PDB entry 7YX3 | electron microscopy, 4.00 A resolution | chains A and B

Chain A (and B):
Molecule: Putative GMC-type oxidoreductase
Source organism: Acanthamoeba polyphaga mimivirus
Notes: chain B of this document is another copy of the same molecule, construct and numbering; everything in this record applies to it too
Reference sequence: A0A8A5IZP6 (A0A8A5IZP6_9VIRU); numbering as in UniProt (aligned over 1-702)
Amino-acid sequence (702 residues; numbered 1 to 702; the number before each row is that of its first residue):
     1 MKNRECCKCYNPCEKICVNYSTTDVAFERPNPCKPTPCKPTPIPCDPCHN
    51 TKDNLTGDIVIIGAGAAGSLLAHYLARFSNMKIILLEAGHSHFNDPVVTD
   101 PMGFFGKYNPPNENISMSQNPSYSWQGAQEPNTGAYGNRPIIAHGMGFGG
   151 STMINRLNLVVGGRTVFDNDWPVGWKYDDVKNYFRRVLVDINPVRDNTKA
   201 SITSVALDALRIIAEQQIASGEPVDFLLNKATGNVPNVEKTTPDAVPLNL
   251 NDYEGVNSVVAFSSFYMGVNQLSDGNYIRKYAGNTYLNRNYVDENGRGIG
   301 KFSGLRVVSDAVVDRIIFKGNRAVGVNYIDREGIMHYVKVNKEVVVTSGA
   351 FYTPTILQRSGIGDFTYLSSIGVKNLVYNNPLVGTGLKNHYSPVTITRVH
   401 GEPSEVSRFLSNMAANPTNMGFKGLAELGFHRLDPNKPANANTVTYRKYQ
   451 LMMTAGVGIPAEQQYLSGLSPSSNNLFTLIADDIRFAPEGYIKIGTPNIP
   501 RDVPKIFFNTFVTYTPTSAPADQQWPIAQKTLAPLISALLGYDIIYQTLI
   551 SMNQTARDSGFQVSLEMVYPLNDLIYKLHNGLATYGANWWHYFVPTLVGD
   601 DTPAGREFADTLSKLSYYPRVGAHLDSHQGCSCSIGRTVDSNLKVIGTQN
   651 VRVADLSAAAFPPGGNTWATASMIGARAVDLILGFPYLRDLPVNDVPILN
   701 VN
Not modelled in the structure: 1-53
Residues lining bound ligands: FAD (flavin-adenine dinucleotide): Ile62, Gly63, Ala64, Gly65, Ala66, Leu86, Glu87, Ala88, Gly89, Phe104, Trp125, Ala143, His144, Gly145, Met146, Gly147, Gly150, Ser151, Thr152, Ile154, Asn155, Arg156, Leu157, Asn158, Ala311, Val312, Val313, Thr347, Ser348, Gly349, Tyr352, Pro500, Ser627, His628, Leu656, Asn666, Thr667, Trp668, Ala671

Interface between chain A and chain B:
Contacting residue pairs (82; chain A residue first):
  Glu113(A) - Tyr491(B)  hydrogen bond
  Glu113(A) - Lys493(B)
  Glu113(A) - Phe507(B)
  Ile115(A) - Glu130(B)
  Gln119(A) - Glu130(B)
  Gln119(A) - Pro131(B)
  Gln119(A) - Arg139(B)
  Asn120(A) - Lys505(B)
  Pro121(A) - Glu130(B)
  Pro121(A) - Arg501(B)  hydrogen bond (backbone-side chain)
  Pro121(A) - Val503(B)
  Pro121(A) - Lys505(B)
  Ser122(A) - Gly495(B)
  Ser122(A) - Lys505(B)
  Ser124(A) - Arg501(B)
  Gln126(A) - Arg139(B)  hydrogen bond
  Gln126(A) - Val503(B)
  Ala128(A) - Ile141(B)  hydrophobic
  Glu130(A) - Ile115(B)
  Glu130(A) - Gln119(B)
  Glu130(A) - Pro121(B)
  Pro131(A) - Gln119(B)
  Tyr136(A) - Ala461(B)
  Tyr136(A) - Tyr465(B)
  Arg139(A) - Gln126(B)  hydrogen bond
  Arg139(A) - Ile141(B)
  Ile141(A) - Ala128(B)  hydrophobic
  Ile141(A) - Arg139(B)
  Met146(A) - Thr496(B)
  Asp310(A) - Asn498(B)  hydrogen bond (backbone-side chain)
  Val312(A) - Ile499(B)  hydrophobic
  Asp314(A) - Ile329(B)
  Arg315(A) - Arg331(B)
  Arg315(A) - Glu332(B)
  Ile329(A) - Asn498(B)  hydrogen bond (backbone-side chain)
  Ile329(A) - Ile499(B)  hydrophobic
  Asp330(A) - Pro497(B)
  Arg331(A) - Gly372(B)
  Arg331(A) - Lys374(B)
  Arg331(A) - Pro497(B)
  Glu332(A) - Arg315(B)  hydrogen bond (backbone-side chain)
  Glu332(A) - Lys374(B)
  Gly333(A) - Asp314(B)
  Gly333(A) - Arg315(B)
  Gly333(A) - Met335(B)
  Met335(A) - Gly333(B)
  Met335(A) - Ile334(B)  hydrophobic
  Met335(A) - Met335(B)
  Gly372(A) - Arg331(B)  hydrogen bond (backbone-side chain)
  Ala461(A) - Tyr136(B)  hydrophobic
  Glu462(A) - Tyr136(B)
  Glu462(A) - Gln463(B)  hydrogen bond
  Glu462(A) - Tyr617(B)  hydrogen bond
  Glu462(A) - Val621(B)
  Gln463(A) - Glu462(B)  hydrogen bond
  Tyr465(A) - Tyr136(B)
  Tyr465(A) - Tyr617(B)  hydrophobic
  Tyr491(A) - Glu113(B)
  Lys493(A) - Glu113(B)  salt bridge
  Gly495(A) - Ser122(B)
  Thr496(A) - Met146(B)
  Pro497(A) - Arg331(B)
  Asn498(A) - Val312(B)
  Asn498(A) - Asp330(B)
  Asn498(A) - Arg331(B)
  Ile499(A) - Pro500(B)
  Arg501(A) - Pro121(B)  hydrogen bond (side chain-backbone)
  Arg501(A) - Ser124(B)
  Arg501(A) - Trp125(B)
  Arg501(A) - Asp502(B)  salt bridge
  Asp502(A) - Arg501(B)  salt bridge
  Asp502(A) - Val503(B)
  Val503(A) - Pro121(B)
  Val503(A) - Gln126(B)
  Lys505(A) - Asn120(B)
  Lys505(A) - Pro121(B)
  Lys505(A) - Ser122(B)
  Phe507(A) - Glu113(B)
  Lys614(A) - Tyr465(B)  hydrogen bond (backbone-side chain)
  Tyr617(A) - Glu462(B)  hydrogen bond
  Tyr617(A) - Tyr465(B)  hydrophobic
  Val621(A) - Glu462(B)
Other interface residues (no listed pair), chain A (52 interface residues in all): Asn112, Trp125, Asn138, Ala311, Leu466, Pro500, Pro504
Other interface residues (no listed pair), chain B (52 interface residues in all): Ala88, Asp310, Leu466, Pro504, Lys614

Summary:
The chain A/chain B interface involves 52 residues from each chain; the contacts include 14 hydrogen bonds and
3 salt bridges. Polar contacts include Lys493(A)-Glu113(B), Arg501(A)-Asp502(B) and Glu113(A)-Tyr491(B).
Ligands of chain A: flavin-adenine dinucleotide.
Both chains are Putative GMC-type oxidoreductase (Acanthamoeba polyphaga mimivirus). Entry 7YX3 (Structure of
the Mimivirus genomic fibre in its compact 6-start helix form) was determined by electron microscopy (same
publication as 7YX4 and 7YX5).
